3GPS - chains C and D of the 4 polymer chains in the assembly; structure by X-ray diffraction, 1.78 A resolution.

# Chain C (and D)
Name: Transthyretin
Organism: Homo sapiens
Notes: fragment: to 147; chain D of this document is another copy of the same molecule, construct and numbering; everything in this record applies to it too
Reference sequence: P02766 (TTHY_HUMAN); residues 1-127 here correspond to UniProt positions 21-147 (UniProt number = residue number + 20)
Sequence (127 residues; numbered 1 to 127; the number before each row is that of its first residue):
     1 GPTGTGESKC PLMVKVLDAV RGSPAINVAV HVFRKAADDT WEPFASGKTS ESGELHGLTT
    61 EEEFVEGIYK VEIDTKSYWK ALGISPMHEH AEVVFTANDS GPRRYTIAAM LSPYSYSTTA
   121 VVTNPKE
Not modelled in the structure: 1-9, 126-127 (chain D: 1-9, 125-127)
Differences from the reference sequence: engineered mutation Met87 (Phe107 in P02766), Met110 (Leu130 in P02766)
Curated features (UniProtKB/Swiss-Prot):
  - binding site (L-thyroxine): Lys15, Glu54, Ser117
  - modified residue: Cys10 (Sulfocysteine), Glu42 (4-carboxyglutamate), Ser52 (Phosphoserine)
  - glycosylation: Asn98 (N-linked (GlcNAc...) asparagine)
Ion coordination: Zn2+ site 1: Cys10, His56; Zn2+ site 2: His31, Glu72, Asp74; Zn2+ site 3: His88, His90, Glu92

# How chain C and chain D interact
Pairs across the interface (40; chain C residue first):
  Ile68(C) with His88(D)
  Met87(C) with Val93(D), hydrophobic; Val94(D); Phe95(D); Thr96(D), hydrogen bond (backbone-backbone); Ala120(D), hydrophobic
  His88(C) with Ile68(D); Val94(D); Thr96(D), hydrogen bond
  Glu89(C) with Thr96(D), hydrogen bond
  Glu92(C) with Glu92(D); Val93(D); Val94(D); Tyr116(D)
  Val93(C) with Met87(D), hydrophobic
  Val94(C) with Met87(D); His88(D)
  Phe95(C) with Met87(D); His88(D)
  Thr96(C) with Met87(D), hydrogen bond (backbone-backbone); His88(D), hydrogen bond; Glu89(D), hydrogen bond
  Tyr114(C) with Thr119(D); Ala120(D), hydrogen bond (backbone-backbone)
  Ser115(C) with Thr118(D), hydrogen bond (side chain-backbone); Thr119(D), hydrogen bond
  Tyr116(C) with Glu92(D), hydrogen bond (side chain-backbone); Val93(D); Tyr116(D), hydrogen bond; Ser117(D); Thr118(D), hydrogen bond (backbone-backbone)
  Ser117(C) with Tyr116(D); Ser117(D), hydrogen bond
  Thr118(C) with Tyr114(D); Ser115(D), hydrogen bond (backbone-side chain); Tyr116(D), hydrogen bond (backbone-backbone)
  Thr119(C) with Tyr114(D); Ser115(D), hydrogen bond
  Ala120(C) with Tyr114(D), hydrogen bond (backbone-backbone)
  Val122(C) with Tyr114(D), hydrophobic
Other interface residues (no listed pair), chain C (18 interface residues in all): Asp99
Other interface residues (no listed pair), chain D (18 interface residues in all): Ser85, Val122

# In short
The chain C/chain D interface involves 18 residues from each chain, with 17 hydrogen bonds. Among the polar
pairs are His88(C)-Thr96(D), Glu89(C)-Thr96(D) and Ser115(C)-Thr118(D). The Zn2+ site 1 is built by Cys10(C)
and His56(C). Curated annotation (UniProt) lists 3 L-thyroxine-binding residues on chain C.
Chain C and chain D are both Transthyretin (Homo sapiens); the structure, Crystal structure of the F87M/L110M
mutant of human transthyretin at pH 5.5, was determined by X-ray diffraction, deposited together with 3GRB,
3GRG, 3DGD and 3DID.
